Entry 5M1C (X-ray diffraction, 2.75 A resolution); this record covers chains A and B of the 3 polymer chains in the assembly.

== Chain A (and B) ==
Protein: 3-octaprenyl-4-hydroxybenzoate carboxy-lyase
Organism: Escherichia coli O6:H1 (strain CFT073 / ATCC 700928 / UPEC)
Notes: EC 4.1.1.98; chain B of this document is another copy of the same molecule, construct and numbering; everything in this record applies to it too
Reference sequence: P0AAB5 (UBID_ECOL6); residue numbers follow UniProt; this construct covers 1-497
Sequence (517 residues; row label = number of the first residue in the row; numbers below 1 keep their minus sign (Met-19 is residue -19)):
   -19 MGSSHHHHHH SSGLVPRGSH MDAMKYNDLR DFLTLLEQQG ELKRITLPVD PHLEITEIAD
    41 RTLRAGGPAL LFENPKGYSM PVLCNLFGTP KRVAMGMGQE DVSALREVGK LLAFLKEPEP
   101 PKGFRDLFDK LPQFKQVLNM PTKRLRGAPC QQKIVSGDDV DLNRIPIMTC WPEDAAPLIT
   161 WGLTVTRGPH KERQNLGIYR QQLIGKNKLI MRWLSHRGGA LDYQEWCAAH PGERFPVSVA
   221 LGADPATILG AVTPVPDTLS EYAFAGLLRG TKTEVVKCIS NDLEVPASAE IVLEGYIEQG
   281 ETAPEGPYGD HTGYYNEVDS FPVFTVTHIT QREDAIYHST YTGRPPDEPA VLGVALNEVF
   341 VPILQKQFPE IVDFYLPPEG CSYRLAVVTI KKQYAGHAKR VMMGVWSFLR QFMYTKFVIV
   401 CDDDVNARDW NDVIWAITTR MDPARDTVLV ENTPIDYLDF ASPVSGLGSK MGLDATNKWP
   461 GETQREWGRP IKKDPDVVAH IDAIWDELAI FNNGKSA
Disordered / not traced: -19 to 7, 91-120, 167-172, 234-244, 492-497 (chain B: -19 to 6, 97-120, 491-497)
Differences from the reference sequence: initiating methionine (-19); expression tag (-18 to 0)
Swiss-Prot annotation at these positions:
  - active site: Asp290 (Proton donor)
  - binding site (Mn(2+)): Asn175, Glu241
  - binding site (prenylated FMN): Ile178 to Arg180, Arg192 to Leu194, Arg197, Gly198

== How chain A and chain B interact ==
Contacting residue pairs - 155 pairs, chain A then chain B:
  Lys23(A) - Ile490(B)
  Ile25(A) - Leu488(B)  hydrophobic
  Leu27(A) - Glu487(B)
  Leu27(A) - Leu488(B)  hydrophobic
  Leu33(A) - Asp474(B)
  Leu33(A) - Val477(B)
  Glu34(A) - Val477(B)
  Glu34(A) - His480(B)  salt bridge
  Glu37(A) - Lys473(B)  salt bridge
  Glu37(A) - Val478(B)
  Glu37(A) - Ile481(B)
  Ile38(A) - Ile481(B)  hydrophobic
  Asp40(A) - Lys473(B)  salt bridge
  Arg41(A) - Val478(B)  hydrogen bond (side chain-backbone)
  Arg41(A) - Ile481(B)
  Arg41(A) - Asp482(B)  salt bridge
  Arg44(A) - Asn411(B)
  Pro48(A) - Ile490(B)
  Trp151(A) - Ile471(B)  hydrophobic
  Pro152(A) - Lys472(B)
  Pro152(A) - Asp474(B)
  Glu153(A) - Arg469(B)  salt bridge
  Pro287(A) - Arg469(B)
  Gly289(A) - Ile471(B)
  Thr292(A) - Trp415(B)  hydrogen bond (backbone-side chain)
  Thr292(A) - Thr419(B)
  Gly293(A) - Trp415(B)
  Gly293(A) - Pro470(B)
  Gly293(A) - Ile471(B)  hydrogen bond (backbone-backbone)
  Tyr294(A) - Trp415(B)
  Tyr294(A) - Thr419(B)  hydrogen bond
  Tyr294(A) - Arg420(B)  hydrogen bond
  Tyr294(A) - Gly468(B)
  Tyr294(A) - Arg469(B)
  Tyr294(A) - Pro470(B)  hydrophobic
  Tyr295(A) - Arg469(B)  hydrogen bond (backbone-backbone)
  Tyr295(A) - Pro470(B)
  Tyr295(A) - Ile471(B)  hydrophobic
  Glu297(A) - Arg469(B)  salt bridge
  Arg324(A) - Asp404(B)  hydrogen bond (side chain-backbone)
  Arg324(A) - Asp412(B)  salt bridge
  Arg324(A) - Trp415(B)
  Pro325(A) - Trp415(B)
  Pro326(A) - Asn411(B)
  Glu359(A) - Asn411(B)
  Glu359(A) - Ile414(B)
  Glu359(A) - Trp415(B)
  Gly360(A) - Thr418(B)
  Cys361(A) - Thr419(B)
  Arg364(A) - Thr418(B)  hydrogen bond (side chain-backbone)
  Arg364(A) - Thr419(B)
  Lys396(A) - Thr418(B)  hydrogen bond (side chain-backbone)
  Lys396(A) - Met421(B)  hydrogen bond (side chain-backbone)
  Phe397(A) - Ile417(B)  hydrophobic
  Phe397(A) - Pro423(B)  hydrophobic
  Trp410(A) - Ile414(B)  hydrophobic
  Asn411(A) - Glu359(B)
  Asp412(A) - Arg324(B)  salt bridge
  Ile414(A) - Trp410(B)  hydrophobic
  Trp415(A) - Thr292(B)  hydrogen bond (side chain-backbone)
  Trp415(A) - Tyr294(B)
  Trp415(A) - Arg324(B)
  Trp415(A) - Glu359(B)
  Ile417(A) - Phe397(B)  hydrophobic
  Thr418(A) - Gly360(B)
  Thr418(A) - Arg364(B)  hydrogen bond (backbone-side chain)
  Thr418(A) - Lys396(B)  hydrogen bond (backbone-side chain)
  Thr419(A) - Tyr294(B)  hydrogen bond
  Thr419(A) - Cys361(B)
  Thr419(A) - Arg364(B)
  Thr419(A) - Phe440(B)
  Thr419(A) - Ala441(B)
  Arg420(A) - Tyr294(B)  hydrogen bond
  Met421(A) - Lys396(B)  hydrogen bond (backbone-side chain)
  Met421(A) - Ala441(B)
  Asp422(A) - Ala441(B)
  Asp422(A) - Pro443(B)
  Asp422(A) - Gly448(B)
  Asp422(A) - Ser449(B)  hydrogen bond
  Pro423(A) - Phe397(B)  hydrophobic
  Pro423(A) - Ser449(B)
  Pro423(A) - Met451(B)  hydrophobic
  Ala424(A) - Ser449(B)  hydrogen bond (backbone-side chain)
  Arg425(A) - Ala441(B)  hydrogen bond (side chain-backbone)
  Thr427(A) - Met451(B)
  Tyr437(A) - Arg465(B)  hydrogen bond (backbone-side chain)
  Asp439(A) - Arg465(B)  hydrogen bond (backbone-side chain)
  Phe440(A) - Thr419(B)
  Phe440(A) - Arg465(B)
  Phe440(A) - Glu466(B)
  Phe440(A) - Trp467(B)
  Phe440(A) - Gly468(B)
  Ala441(A) - Thr419(B)
  Ala441(A) - Met421(B)
  Ala441(A) - Asp422(B)
  Ala441(A) - Arg425(B)  hydrogen bond (backbone-side chain)
  Ala441(A) - Trp467(B)  hydrophobic
  Ser442(A) - Arg465(B)  hydrogen bond (backbone-side chain)
  Pro443(A) - Asp422(B)
  Pro443(A) - Arg465(B)
  Val444(A) - Arg465(B)
  Ser445(A) - Arg465(B)
  Gly448(A) - Asp422(B)
  Ser449(A) - Asp422(B)  hydrogen bond
  Ser449(A) - Pro423(B)
  Ser449(A) - Ala424(B)  hydrogen bond (side chain-backbone)
  Met451(A) - Pro423(B)  hydrophobic
  Arg465(A) - Tyr437(B)  hydrogen bond (side chain-backbone)
  Arg465(A) - Asp439(B)  hydrogen bond (side chain-backbone)
  Arg465(A) - Phe440(B)
  Arg465(A) - Ser442(B)  hydrogen bond (side chain-backbone)
  Arg465(A) - Pro443(B)
  Arg465(A) - Val444(B)
  Arg465(A) - Ser445(B)
  Glu466(A) - Glu297(B)
  Glu466(A) - Phe440(B)
  Trp467(A) - Phe440(B)
  Trp467(A) - Ala441(B)  hydrophobic
  Gly468(A) - Tyr294(B)
  Gly468(A) - Phe440(B)
  Arg469(A) - Glu153(B)  salt bridge
  Arg469(A) - Pro287(B)
  Arg469(A) - Tyr294(B)
  Arg469(A) - Tyr295(B)  hydrogen bond (backbone-backbone)
  Arg469(A) - Glu297(B)  salt bridge
  Pro470(A) - Gly293(B)
  Pro470(A) - Tyr294(B)
  Pro470(A) - Tyr295(B)
  Ile471(A) - Trp151(B)  hydrophobic
  Ile471(A) - Gly289(B)
  Ile471(A) - Asp290(B)
  Ile471(A) - Gly293(B)  hydrogen bond (backbone-backbone)
  Ile471(A) - Tyr294(B)
  Ile471(A) - Tyr295(B)  hydrophobic
  Lys472(A) - Pro152(B)
  Lys472(A) - Glu153(B)
  Lys473(A) - Glu37(B)  salt bridge
  Lys473(A) - Asp40(B)  salt bridge
  Asp474(A) - Pro152(B)
  Val478(A) - Arg41(B)  hydrogen bond (backbone-side chain)
  His480(A) - Glu34(B)  salt bridge
  Ile481(A) - Glu37(B)
  Ile481(A) - Ile38(B)  hydrophobic
  Ile481(A) - Arg41(B)
  Asp482(A) - Arg41(B)  salt bridge
  Trp485(A) - Arg41(B)
  Glu487(A) - Leu27(B)
  Leu488(A) - Lys23(B)
  Leu488(A) - Ile25(B)  hydrophobic
  Leu488(A) - Leu27(B)  hydrophobic
  Leu488(A) - Ile38(B)  hydrophobic
  Ala489(A) - Lys23(B)  hydrogen bond (backbone-side chain)
  Ile490(A) - Ile38(B)  hydrophobic
  Ile490(A) - Thr42(B)
  Ile490(A) - Pro48(B)
Other interface residues (no listed pair), chain A (85 interface residues in all): Thr42, Leu50, Asp290, Gly323, Leu365, Leu429, Glu431, Lys450, Val477, Ile484
Other interface residues (no listed pair), chain B (82 interface residues in all): Leu33, Leu50, Gly323, Leu365, Asp409, Thr427, Leu429, Glu431, Lys450, Trp485

== Summary ==
85 residues of chain A and 82 residues of chain B are in contact, with 32 hydrogen bonds and 14 salt bridges.
Polar pairs include Glu34(A)-His480(B), Glu37(A)-Lys473(B) and Asp40(A)-Lys473(B).
Both chains are 3-octaprenyl-4-hydroxybenzoate carboxy-lyase (Escherichia coli O6:H1 (strain CFT073 / ATCC
700928 / UPEC)). Entry 5M1C (Crystal structure of N-terminally tagged apo-UbiD from E. coli) was determined by
X-ray diffraction together with 5M1B, 5M1D and 5M1E from the same study.
